PDB entry 8D3D | electron microscopy, 3.20 A resolution | chains A and H of the 16 polymer chains in the assembly

# Chain A (and H)
Molecule: von Willebrand factor
Organism: Homo sapiens
Notes: chain H of this document is another copy of the same molecule, construct and numbering; everything in this record applies to it too
Reference sequence: P04275 (VWF_HUMAN); residue numbers follow UniProt; this construct covers 1-741, 743-1464
Chain sequence (1469 residues; each row starts with the number of its first residue; note: 1 number in that range is skipped by the numbering (no residue carries it; nothing is unmodelled there)):
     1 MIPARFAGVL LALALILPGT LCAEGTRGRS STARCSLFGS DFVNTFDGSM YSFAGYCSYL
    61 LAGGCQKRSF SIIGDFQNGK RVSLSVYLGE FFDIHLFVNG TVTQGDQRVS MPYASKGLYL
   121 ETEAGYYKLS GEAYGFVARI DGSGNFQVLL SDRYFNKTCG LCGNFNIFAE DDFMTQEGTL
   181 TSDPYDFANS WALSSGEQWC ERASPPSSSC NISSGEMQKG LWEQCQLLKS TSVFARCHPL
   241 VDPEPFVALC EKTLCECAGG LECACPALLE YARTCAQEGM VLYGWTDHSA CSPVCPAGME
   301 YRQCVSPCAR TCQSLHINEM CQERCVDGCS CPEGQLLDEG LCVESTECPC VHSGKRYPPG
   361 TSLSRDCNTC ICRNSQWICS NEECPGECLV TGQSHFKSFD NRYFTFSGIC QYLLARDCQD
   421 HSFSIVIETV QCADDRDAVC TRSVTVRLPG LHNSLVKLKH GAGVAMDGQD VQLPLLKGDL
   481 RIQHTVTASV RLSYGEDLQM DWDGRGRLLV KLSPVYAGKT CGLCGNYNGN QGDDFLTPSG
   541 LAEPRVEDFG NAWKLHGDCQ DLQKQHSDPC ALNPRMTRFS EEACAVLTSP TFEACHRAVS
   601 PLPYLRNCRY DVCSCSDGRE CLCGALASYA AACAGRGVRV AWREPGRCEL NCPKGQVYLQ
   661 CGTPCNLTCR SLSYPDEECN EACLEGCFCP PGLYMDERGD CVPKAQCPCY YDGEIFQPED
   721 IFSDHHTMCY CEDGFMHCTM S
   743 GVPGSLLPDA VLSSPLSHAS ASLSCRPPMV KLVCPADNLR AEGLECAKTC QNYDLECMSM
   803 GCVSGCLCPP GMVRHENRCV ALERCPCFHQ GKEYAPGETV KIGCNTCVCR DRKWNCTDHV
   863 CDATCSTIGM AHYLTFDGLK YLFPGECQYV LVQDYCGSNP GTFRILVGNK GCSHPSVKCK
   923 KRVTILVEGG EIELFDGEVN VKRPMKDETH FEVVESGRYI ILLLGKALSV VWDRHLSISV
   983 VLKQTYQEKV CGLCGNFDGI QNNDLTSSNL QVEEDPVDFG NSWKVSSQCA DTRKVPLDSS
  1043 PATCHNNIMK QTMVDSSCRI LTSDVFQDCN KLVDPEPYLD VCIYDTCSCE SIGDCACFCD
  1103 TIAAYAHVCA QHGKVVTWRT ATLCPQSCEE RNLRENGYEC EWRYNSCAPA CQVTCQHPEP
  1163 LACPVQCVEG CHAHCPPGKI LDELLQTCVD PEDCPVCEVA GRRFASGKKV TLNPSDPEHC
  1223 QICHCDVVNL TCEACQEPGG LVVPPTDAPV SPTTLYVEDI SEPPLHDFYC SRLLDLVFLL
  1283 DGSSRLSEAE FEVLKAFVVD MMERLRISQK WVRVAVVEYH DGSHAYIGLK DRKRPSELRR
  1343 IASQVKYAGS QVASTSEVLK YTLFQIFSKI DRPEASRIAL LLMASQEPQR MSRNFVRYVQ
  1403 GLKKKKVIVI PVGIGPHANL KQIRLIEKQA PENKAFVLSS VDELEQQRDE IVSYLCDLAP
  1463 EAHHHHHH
Unresolved in the structure: 1-30, 211-216, 743-786, 804-808, 1199-1262, 1465-1470
Construct notes: engineered mutation A761 (Ser in P04275), S762 (Lys in P04275), A763 (Arg in P04275); variant A789 (Thr in P04275), R852 (Gln in P04275), A1381 (Thr in P04275); expression tag (1465-1470)
Disulfides: C35-C162, C57-C200, C65-C159, C210-C255, C225-C250, C237-C275, C257-C263, C265-C291, C295-C329, C304-C325, C308-C321, C312-C348, C331-C342, C350-C372, C367-C384, C370-C379, C388-C524, C410-C559, C418-C521, C432-C440, C570-C613, C584-C608, C595-C633, C615-C621, C623-C648, C652-C687, C661-C683, C665-C679, C669-C707, C689-C701, C709-C731, C729-C738, C788-C799, C792-C827, C810-C821, C829-C851, C846-C863, C849-C858, C867-C996, C889-C1031, C898-C993, C914-C921, C1046-C1089, C1060-C1084, C1071-C1111, C1091-C1099, C1101-C1126, C1130-C1173, C1149-C1169, C1153-C1165, C1177-C1190, C1272-C1458
Covalently attached groups: N-acetylglucosamine (NAG) linked to N99, N156, N666, N857, N1147
Bound ions: Ca2+ site 1: D47, N164, N166, F168, D171, D172; Ca2+ site 2: D400, N526, N528, N530, D533, D534; Ca2+ site 3: D879, N998, D1000, I1002, N1005, D1006
Curated features (UniProtKB/Swiss-Prot):
  - region: S764 to E787 (Amino-terminal), R826 to D853 (CX)
  - glycosylation: N99 (N-linked (GlcNAc...) asparagine), N156 (N-linked (GlcNAc...) asparagine), N211 (N-linked (GlcNAc...) asparagine), N666 (N-linked (GlcNAc...) asparagine), N857 (N-linked (GlcNAc...) asparagine), N1147 (N-linked (GlcNAc...) asparagine), N1231 (N-linked (GlcNAc...) asparagine), T1248 (O-linked (GalNAc...) threonine), T1255 (O-linked (GalNAc...) threonine), T1256 (O-linked (GalNAc...) threonine), S1263 (O-linked (GalNAc...) serine)
  - natural variant: R273 (R273W: In VWD1 and VWD3), W377 (W377C: In VWD3), N528 (N528S: In VWD2), G550 (G550R: In VWD2), C788 (C788Y: In VWD2), A789 (T789A: this construct carries the variant), T791 (T791M: In VWD2), R816 (R816W: In VWD2), R852 (Q852R: this construct carries the variant), R854 (R854Q: In VWD2), C1060 (C1060R: In VWD2), C1149 (C1149R: In VWD1), 15 further natural variant entries in UniProt
  - mutagenesis: C1149 (C1149R: Reduced secretion and increased intracellular retention. Similar phenotype; when associated with S-1169), C1169 (C1169S: Reduced secretion and increased intracellular retention. Similar phenotype; when associated with R-1149)
What the authors report for this chain:
  - self-association interface (contacts with another copy of this molecule); pairs are residue here / residue on that copy: R202-Y730 (cation-pi contact), C1097-C1097 (disulfide), C1142-C1142 (disulfide), Y87, H352
  - contacts within the chain: H395-D611 (salt bridge), H817-E835 (salt bridge)
  - conformationally variable residues (loop rearrangement): G910 to K923, E1092 to A1098
  - disease-associated variants - L1276P: decreased stability (proposed by the authors, not directly observed)

# Interface between chain A and chain H
Contacting residue pairs - 60 pairs, chain A then chain H:
  S58(A) - R575(H)  hydrogen bond
  R68(A) - A571(H)
  R68(A) - L572(H)  hydrogen bond (side chain-backbone)
  S71(A) - P574(H)
  I73(A) - R575(H)
  Y87(A) - P574(H)  hydrophobic
  Y87(A) - R575(H)
  E90(A) - D568(H)
  E90(A) - C570(H)
  E90(A) - A571(H)
  E90(A) - T577(H)  hydrogen bond
  Q176(A) - D434(H)
  Q176(A) - D435(H)  hydrogen bond
  E177(A) - Q431(H)
  E177(A) - D434(H)
  S190(A) - D434(H)
  L193(A) - N573(H)
  L193(A) - R575(H)  hydrogen bond (backbone-side chain)
  S194(A) - N573(H)  hydrogen bond (backbone-side chain)
  S194(A) - R575(H)
  S194(A) - M576(H)
  S195(A) - R575(H)
  S195(A) - M576(H)
  G196(A) - M576(H)
  G196(A) - F579(H)
  E197(A) - R578(H)  salt bridge
  Q198(A) - R575(H)  hydrogen bond
  W199(A) - D617(H)
  W199(A) - G618(H)
  W199(A) - R619(H)
  Q431(A) - E177(H)
  D434(A) - Q176(H)
  D434(A) - E177(H)
  D434(A) - S190(H)
  D435(A) - Q176(H)  hydrogen bond
  D568(A) - E90(H)
  C570(A) - E90(H)
  A571(A) - R68(H)
  A571(A) - E90(H)
  L572(A) - R68(H)  hydrogen bond (backbone-side chain)
  N573(A) - L193(H)
  N573(A) - S194(H)  hydrogen bond (side chain-backbone)
  P574(A) - S71(H)
  P574(A) - Y87(H)  hydrophobic
  R575(A) - S58(H)  hydrogen bond
  R575(A) - I73(H)
  R575(A) - Y87(H)
  R575(A) - L193(H)  hydrogen bond (side chain-backbone)
  R575(A) - S194(H)
  R575(A) - S195(H)
  R575(A) - Q198(H)  hydrogen bond
  M576(A) - S194(H)
  M576(A) - S195(H)
  M576(A) - G196(H)
  T577(A) - E90(H)  hydrogen bond
  R578(A) - E197(H)  salt bridge
  F579(A) - G196(H)
  D617(A) - W199(H)
  G618(A) - W199(H)
  R619(A) - W199(H)
Interface residues without a listed pair, chain A (39 interface residues in all): Q66, D75, N189, A433, R436, S616
Interface residues without a listed pair, chain H (39 interface residues in all): Q66, D75, N189, A433, R436, S616

# Summary
The chain A/chain H interface involves 39 residues from each chain; the contacts include 14 hydrogen bonds and
2 salt bridges. Among the polar pairs are E197(A)-R578(H), S58(A)-R575(H) and R68(A)-L572(H).
N-acetylglucosamine is covalently linked to N99(A), N156(A), N666(A), N857(A) and N1147(A). The paper reports
that L1276P of chain A reduces stability; conformational variability at G910(A) and E1092(A).
Both chains are von Willebrand factor (Homo sapiens). Entry 8D3D (VWF tubule derived from dimeric D1-A1) was
determined by electron microscopy, deposited together with 8D3C.
